PDB entry 6JQ0 | electron microscopy, 3.54 A resolution | chains C and D of the 7 polymer chains in the assembly

# Chain C (and D)
Name: Uncharacterized AAA domain-containing protein C31G5.19
Organism: Schizosaccharomyces pombe 972h-
Notes: chain D of this document is another copy of the same molecule, construct and numbering; everything in this record applies to it too
UniProtKB: O14114 (YEJJ_SCHPO); residue numbers follow UniProt; this construct covers 1-1190
Sequence (1198 residues; each row starts with the number of its first residue; numbers below 1 keep their minus sign (Gly-7 is residue -7)):
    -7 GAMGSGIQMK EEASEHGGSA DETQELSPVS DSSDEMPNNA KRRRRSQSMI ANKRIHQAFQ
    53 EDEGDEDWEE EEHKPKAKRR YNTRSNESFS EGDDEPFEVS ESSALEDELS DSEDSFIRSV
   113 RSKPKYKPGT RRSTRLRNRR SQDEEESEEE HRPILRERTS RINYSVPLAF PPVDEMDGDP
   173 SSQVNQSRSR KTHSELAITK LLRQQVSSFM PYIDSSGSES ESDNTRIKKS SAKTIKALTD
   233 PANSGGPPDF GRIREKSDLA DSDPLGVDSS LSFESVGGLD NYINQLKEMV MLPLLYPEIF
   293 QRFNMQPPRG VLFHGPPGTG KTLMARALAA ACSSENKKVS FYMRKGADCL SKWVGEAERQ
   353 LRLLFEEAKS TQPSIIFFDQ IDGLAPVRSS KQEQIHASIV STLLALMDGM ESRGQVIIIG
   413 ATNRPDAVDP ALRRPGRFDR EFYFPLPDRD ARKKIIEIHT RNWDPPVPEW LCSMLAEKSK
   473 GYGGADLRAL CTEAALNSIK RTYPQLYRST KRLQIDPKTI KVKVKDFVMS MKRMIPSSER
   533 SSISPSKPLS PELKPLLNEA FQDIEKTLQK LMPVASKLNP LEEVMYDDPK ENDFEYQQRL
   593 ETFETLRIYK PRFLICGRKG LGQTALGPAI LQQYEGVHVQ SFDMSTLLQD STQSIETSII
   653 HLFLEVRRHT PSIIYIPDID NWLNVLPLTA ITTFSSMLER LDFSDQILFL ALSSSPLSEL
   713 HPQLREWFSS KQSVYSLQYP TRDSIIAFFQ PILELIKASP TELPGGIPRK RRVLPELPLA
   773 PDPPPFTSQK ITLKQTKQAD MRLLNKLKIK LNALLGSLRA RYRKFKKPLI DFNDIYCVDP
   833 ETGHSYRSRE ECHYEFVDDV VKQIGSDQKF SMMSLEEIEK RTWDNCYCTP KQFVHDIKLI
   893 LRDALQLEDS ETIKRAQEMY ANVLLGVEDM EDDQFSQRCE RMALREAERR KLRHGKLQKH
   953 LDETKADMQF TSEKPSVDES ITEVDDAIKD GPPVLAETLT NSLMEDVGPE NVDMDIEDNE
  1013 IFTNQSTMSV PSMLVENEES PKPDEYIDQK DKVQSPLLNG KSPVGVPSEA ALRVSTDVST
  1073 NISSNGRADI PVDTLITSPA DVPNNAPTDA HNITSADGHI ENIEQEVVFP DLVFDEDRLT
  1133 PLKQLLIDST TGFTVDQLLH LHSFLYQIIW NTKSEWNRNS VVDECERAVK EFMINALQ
Unresolved in the structure: -7 to 262, 773-1128, 1188-1190 (chain D: -7 to 262, 773-1130, 1187-1190)
Construct notes: expression tag (-7 to 0); engineered mutation Gln372 (Glu in O14114)
Residues lining bound ligands:
  - ATP (adenosine-5'-triphosphate), molecule 1: Ser267, Val268, Gly269, Pro308, Pro309, Gly310, Thr311, Gly312, Lys313, Thr314, Leu315, Gln372, Asn415, Ile447, His451, Gly476, Ala477, Arg480
  - ATP, molecule 2: Asp400, Arg426, Arg429
Swiss-Prot annotation at these positions:
  - binding site (ATP): Pro309 to Thr314
From the paper describing this entry:
  - binding site for unknown substrate: Trp345
  - mutagenesis - W345A, E385A: unchanged catalytic activity on ATP
  - mutagenesis - W345A, E385A: unchanged binding to histone

# How chain C and chain D interact
Residue-residue contacts (98; chain C residue first):
  Asn276(C) - Tyr499(D)
  Lys279(C) - Tyr499(D)  hydrogen bond (side chain-backbone)
  Glu280(C) - Leu488(D)
  Glu280(C) - Tyr499(D)  hydrogen bond
  Met283(C) - Ser501(D)
  Leu287(C) - Thr502(D)
  Leu287(C) - Arg504(D)  hydrogen bond (backbone-side chain)
  Tyr288(C) - Leu498(D)
  Tyr288(C) - Lys503(D)
  Tyr288(C) - Leu505(D)
  Glu290(C) - Arg504(D)  salt bridge
  Ile291(C) - Ile491(D)  hydrophobic
  Arg294(C) - Asp456(D)  salt bridge
  Arg294(C) - Lys510(D)
  Arg294(C) - Ile512(D)
  Phe295(C) - Trp455(D)
  Phe295(C) - Ala487(D)  hydrophobic
  Phe295(C) - Ile512(D)  hydrophobic
  Asn296(C) - Asn454(D)
  Met297(C) - Thr484(D)  hydrogen bond
  Met297(C) - Ala487(D)  hydrophobic
  Gln298(C) - Thr484(D)
  Trp345(C) - Lys344(D)
  Val346(C) - Leu342(D)  hydrophobic
  Val346(C) - Ser343(D)
  Gly347(C) - Leu342(D)
  Arg354(C) - Ala339(D)
  Arg354(C) - Asp340(D)
  Arg380(C) - Asn415(D)
  Gln386(C) - Pro378(D)
  Gln386(C) - His388(D)
  Ser393(C) - Gly375(D)
  Thr394(C) - Lys337(D)
  Ala397(C) - Gln372(D)
  Met402(C) - Ala317(D)
  Met402(C) - Arg318(D)  hydrogen bond (backbone-side chain)
  Met402(C) - Met335(D)  hydrophobic
  Glu403(C) - Lys337(D)  salt bridge
  Ala423(C) - Pro309(D)  hydrophobic
  Ala423(C) - Asn415(D)
  Arg425(C) - Arg532(D)  hydrogen bond (backbone-side chain)
  Arg426(C) - Gly310(D)
  Arg426(C) - Ala477(D)
  Arg426(C) - Ser529(D)
  Pro427(C) - Asp478(D)
  Arg432(C) - Glu485(D)  salt bridge
  Glu433(C) - Arg532(D)  salt bridge
  Lys562(C) - Gln1159(D)  hydrogen bond (backbone-side chain)
  Leu573(C) - Tyr499(D)  hydrophobic
  Glu574(C) - Arg763(D)  salt bridge
  Val576(C) - Lys492(D)
  Val576(C) - Arg493(D)
  Val576(C) - Arg764(D)  hydrogen bond (backbone-side chain)
  Met577(C) - Arg763(D)
  Met577(C) - Arg764(D)  hydrogen bond (backbone-backbone)
  Met577(C) - Leu766(D)  hydrophobic
  Tyr578(C) - Arg761(D)
  Tyr578(C) - Lys762(D)
  Tyr578(C) - Arg764(D)
  Asp579(C) - Arg761(D)
  Asp579(C) - Lys762(D)
  Asp580(C) - Arg761(D)  salt bridge
  Glu583(C) - Lys515(D)  salt bridge
  Glu583(C) - Lys517(D)
  Asn584(C) - Lys515(D)  hydrogen bond
  Phe586(C) - Trp462(D)  hydrophobic
  Phe586(C) - Met466(D)  hydrophobic
  Tyr588(C) - Pro756(D)
  Gln589(C) - Lys517(D)
  Gln589(C) - Val520(D)
  Gln590(C) - Lys470(D)
  Thr594(C) - Tyr1158(D)  hydrogen bond (backbone-side chain)
  Phe595(C) - Leu755(D)  hydrophobic
  Phe595(C) - Pro756(D)
  Phe595(C) - Tyr1158(D)
  Phe595(C) - Trp1162(D)  hydrophobic
  Leu598(C) - Glu544(D)
  Leu598(C) - Tyr1158(D)  hydrophobic
  Arg599(C) - Gln1159(D)
  Arg599(C) - Trp1162(D)
  Tyr601(C) - Asp1148(D)  hydrogen bond (side chain-backbone)
  Tyr601(C) - Leu1151(D)
  Tyr601(C) - His1152(D)
  Tyr601(C) - Ser1155(D)
  Lys602(C) - Asp1148(D)  salt bridge
  Thr649(C) - Leu640(D)
  Ile652(C) - Ser637(D)
  Ile652(C) - Leu640(D)  hydrophobic
  His653(C) - Gln641(D)  hydrogen bond (side chain-backbone)
  Thr684(C) - Asn673(D)
  Glu691(C) - Thr616(D)
  Arg692(C) - Asp635(D)
  Arg692(C) - Ser637(D)
  Asp694(C) - Lys539(D)
  Glu718(C) - Lys611(D)  salt bridge
  Lys723(C) - Glu1183(D)  hydrogen bond (side chain-backbone)
  Lys723(C) - Phe1184(D)
  Gln724(C) - Phe1156(D)
Interface residues without a listed pair, chain C (86 interface residues in all): Phe292, Pro300, Glu327, Glu350, Arg351, Ser381, Ser382, Lys383, Ala389, Ser390, Leu396, Leu398, Gly401, Asp418, Lys569, Arg591, Glu593, Ile600, Leu656, Arg659, Arg660, Thr685, Ser688, Met689, Phe695, Ser722
Interface residues without a listed pair, chain D (95 interface residues in all): Phe369, Asp371, Asp374, Gln384, Arg416, Ala481, Pro496, Ile507, Pro509, Val516, Lys524, Arg525, Ile527, Ser533, Ile535, Ser542, Met636, Gln645, Asp670, Val677, Leu747, Glu754, Gly757, His1154

# Summary
86 residues of chain C and 95 residues of chain D are in contact, with 14 hydrogen bonds and 10 salt bridges.
Among the polar pairs are Glu290(C)-Arg504(D), Arg294(C)-Asp456(D) and Glu403(C)-Lys337(D). The paper reports
a binding site for unknown substrate at Trp345(C); W345A and E385A of chain C leave catalytic activity on ATP
unchanged.
Chain C and chain D are both Uncharacterized AAA domain-containing protein C31G5.19 (Schizosaccharomyces pombe
972h-); the structure, CryoEM structure of Abo1 Walker B (E372Q) mutant hexamer - ATP complex, was determined
by electron microscopy together with 6JPQ and 6JPU from the same study.
